7UTC - chains C and D of the 4 polymer chains in the assembly; structure by X-ray diffraction, 1.85 A resolution.

[Chain C (and D)]
Name: Secondary-alcohol dehydrogenase
Organism: Thermoanaerobacter pseudethanolicus
Notes: EC 1.1.1.80; chain D of this document is another copy of the same molecule, construct and numbering; everything in this record applies to it too
UniProt: P14941 (ADH_THEBR); numbering as in UniProt (aligned over 1-352)
Sequence (352 residues; numbered 1 to 352; the number before each row is that of its first residue):
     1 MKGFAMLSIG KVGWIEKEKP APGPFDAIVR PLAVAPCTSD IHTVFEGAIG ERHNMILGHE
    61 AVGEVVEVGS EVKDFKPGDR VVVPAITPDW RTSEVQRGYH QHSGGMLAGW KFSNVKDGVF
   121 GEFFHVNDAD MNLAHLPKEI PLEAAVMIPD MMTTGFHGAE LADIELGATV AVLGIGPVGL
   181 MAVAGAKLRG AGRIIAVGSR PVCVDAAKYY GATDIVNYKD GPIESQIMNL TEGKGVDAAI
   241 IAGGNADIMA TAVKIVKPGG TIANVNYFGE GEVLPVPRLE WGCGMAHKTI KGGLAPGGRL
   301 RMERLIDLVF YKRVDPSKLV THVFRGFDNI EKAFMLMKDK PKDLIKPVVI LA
Construct notes: engineered mutation Ala-295 (Cys in P14941)
Curated features (UniProtKB/Swiss-Prot):
  - binding site (Zn(2+)): Cys-37, His-59, Asp-150
  - binding site (NADP(+)): Ile-175 to Val-178, Gly-198 to Arg-200, Tyr-218, Val-265 to Tyr-267, Lys-340
Bound ions: Zn2+: Cys-37, His-59, Asp-150 (together with dimethyl sulfoxide)
Small-molecule neighbours: NADP (NAP; NADP nicotinamide-adenine-dinucleotide phosphate): Cys-37, Thr-38, Ser-39, His-42, Asp-150, Met-151, Thr-154, Gly-174, Ile-175, Gly-176, Pro-177, Val-178, Gly-179, Val-197, Gly-198, Ser-199, Arg-200, Cys-203, Tyr-218, Ile-223, Ala-242, Gly-243, Gly-244, Ile-248, Val-265, Asn-266, Tyr-267, Gly-293, Leu-294, Ala-295, Met-337, Lys-340

[Chain C / chain D interface]
Residue-residue contacts - 102 pairs, chain C then chain D:
  Ala-48(C) / Arg-278(D)
  Ala-48(C) / Leu-279(D)
  Arg-97(C) / Lys-257(D)
  Arg-97(C) / Pro-258(D)  hydrogen bond (side chain-backbone)
  Tyr-99(C) / Gly-259(D)  hydrogen bond (side chain-backbone)
  Tyr-99(C) / His-287(D)
  Gln-101(C) / His-287(D)
  His-102(C) / Pro-258(D)
  His-102(C) / Met-285(D)  hydrogen bond (side chain-backbone)
  His-102(C) / Ala-286(D)
  His-102(C) / His-287(D)  hydrogen bond
  Met-106(C) / Pro-258(D)  hydrophobic
  Met-106(C) / Leu-279(D)
  Met-106(C) / Gly-282(D)
  Met-106(C) / Ala-286(D)  hydrophobic
  Leu-107(C) / Gly-282(D)
  Leu-107(C) / Met-285(D)
  His-157(C) / His-287(D)  hydrogen bond
  Met-249(C) / Trp-281(D)  hydrophobic
  Lys-257(C) / Arg-97(D)
  Pro-258(C) / Arg-97(D)  hydrogen bond (backbone-side chain)
  Pro-258(C) / His-102(D)
  Pro-258(C) / Met-106(D)  hydrophobic
  Gly-259(C) / Tyr-99(D)  hydrogen bond (backbone-side chain)
  Asn-264(C) / Gly-284(D)  hydrogen bond (side chain-backbone)
  Asn-266(C) / Cys-283(D)
  Asn-266(C) / Gly-284(D)
  Tyr-267(C) / Cys-283(D)
  Tyr-267(C) / Met-285(D)  hydrophobic
  Phe-268(C) / Arg-278(D)  hydrogen bond (backbone-side chain)
  Phe-268(C) / Cys-283(D)  hydrogen bond (backbone-backbone)
  Gly-269(C) / Arg-278(D)  hydrogen bond (backbone-side chain)
  Glu-270(C) / Arg-278(D)
  Gly-271(C) / Arg-278(D)  hydrogen bond (backbone-side chain)
  Glu-272(C) / Pro-277(D)
  Glu-272(C) / Arg-278(D)  hydrogen bond (backbone-backbone)
  Val-273(C) / Pro-275(D)  hydrophobic
  Val-273(C) / Val-276(D)
  Leu-274(C) / Leu-274(D)
  Leu-274(C) / Val-276(D)  hydrogen bond (backbone-backbone)
  Leu-274(C) / Trp-281(D)  hydrophobic
  Pro-275(C) / Val-273(D)  hydrophobic
  Val-276(C) / Val-273(D)
  Val-276(C) / Leu-274(D)  hydrogen bond (backbone-backbone)
  Val-276(C) / Val-276(D)  hydrophobic
  Pro-277(C) / Glu-272(D)
  Arg-278(C) / Ala-48(D)
  Arg-278(C) / Phe-268(D)  hydrogen bond (side chain-backbone)
  Arg-278(C) / Gly-269(D)
  Arg-278(C) / Glu-270(D)
  Arg-278(C) / Gly-271(D)  hydrogen bond (side chain-backbone)
  Arg-278(C) / Glu-272(D)  hydrogen bond (backbone-backbone)
  Leu-279(C) / Ala-48(D)
  Leu-279(C) / Met-106(D)
  Glu-280(C) / Met-106(D)
  Trp-281(C) / Met-249(D)  hydrophobic
  Trp-281(C) / Leu-274(D)  hydrophobic
  Trp-281(C) / Ile-290(D)  hydrophobic
  Trp-281(C) / Lys-291(D)
  Trp-281(C) / Gly-292(D)
  Gly-282(C) / Met-106(D)
  Gly-282(C) / Leu-107(D)
  Cys-283(C) / Ala-48(D)
  Cys-283(C) / Asn-266(D)
  Cys-283(C) / Tyr-267(D)
  Cys-283(C) / Phe-268(D)  hydrogen bond (backbone-backbone)
  Gly-284(C) / Asn-264(D)  hydrogen bond (backbone-side chain)
  Gly-284(C) / Asn-266(D)
  Gly-284(C) / Gly-292(D)
  Gly-284(C) / Gly-293(D)  hydrogen bond (backbone-backbone)
  Met-285(C) / His-102(D)
  Met-285(C) / Leu-107(D)
  Met-285(C) / Tyr-267(D)  hydrophobic
  Met-285(C) / Gly-292(D)
  Met-285(C) / Gly-293(D)
  Met-285(C) / Leu-294(D)  hydrogen bond (backbone-backbone)
  Ala-286(C) / His-102(D)
  Ala-286(C) / Met-106(D)  hydrophobic
  Ala-286(C) / Gly-292(D)  hydrogen bond (backbone-backbone)
  His-287(C) / Tyr-99(D)
  His-287(C) / Gln-101(D)
  His-287(C) / His-102(D)  hydrogen bond
  His-287(C) / His-157(D)  hydrogen bond
  His-287(C) / Gly-292(D)  hydrogen bond (backbone-backbone)
  His-287(C) / Gly-293(D)
  His-287(C) / Leu-294(D)
  Thr-289(C) / Thr-289(D)
  Thr-289(C) / Ile-290(D)
  Ile-290(C) / Trp-281(D)  hydrophobic
  Ile-290(C) / Thr-289(D)
  Ile-290(C) / Ile-290(D)  hydrogen bond (backbone-backbone)
  Lys-291(C) / Trp-281(D)
  Gly-292(C) / Trp-281(D)
  Gly-292(C) / Gly-284(D)
  Gly-292(C) / Met-285(D)
  Gly-292(C) / Ala-286(D)
  Gly-292(C) / His-287(D)  hydrogen bond (backbone-backbone)
  Gly-293(C) / Gly-284(D)  hydrogen bond (backbone-backbone)
  Gly-293(C) / Met-285(D)
  Gly-293(C) / His-287(D)
  Leu-294(C) / Met-285(D)  hydrogen bond (backbone-backbone)
  Leu-294(C) / His-287(D)
Other interface residues (no listed pair), chain C (45 interface residues in all): Ile-49, Leu-161, Asp-237, Lys-288
Other interface residues (no listed pair), chain D (45 interface residues in all): Trp-110, Leu-161, Asp-237, Glu-280, Lys-288

[Overview]
The chain C/chain D interface involves 45 residues from each chain, with 30 hydrogen bonds. Polar pairs
include Arg-97(C)/Pro-258(D), Tyr-99(C)/Gly-259(D) and His-102(C)/Met-285(D). Bound to chain C: NADP.
Cys-37(C), His-59(C) and Asp-150(C) coordinate Zn2+. UniProt lists 3 Zn2+-binding residues and 12
NADP+-binding residues on chain C.
Chain C and chain D are both Secondary-alcohol dehydrogenase (Thermoanaerobacter pseudethanolicus); the
structure, Crystal structure of secondary alcohol dehydrogenases from the Thermoanaerobacter ethanolicus with
NADP and transition-state analogue inhibitor ..., was determined by X-ray diffraction (same publication as
7UX4 and 7UUT).
